Entry 3FR7 (X-ray diffraction, 1.55 A resolution); this record covers chains A and B.

== Chain A ==
Protein: Putative ketol-acid reductoisomerase (Os05g0573700 protein)
Source organism: Oryza sativa Japonica Group
Notes: EC 1.1.1.86; fragment: sequence database residues 54-578
Reference sequence: Q65XK0 (Q65XK0_ORYSJ); residues 72-596 here correspond to UniProt positions 54-578 (UniProt number = residue number - 18)
Chain sequence (525 residues; each row starts with the number of its first residue):
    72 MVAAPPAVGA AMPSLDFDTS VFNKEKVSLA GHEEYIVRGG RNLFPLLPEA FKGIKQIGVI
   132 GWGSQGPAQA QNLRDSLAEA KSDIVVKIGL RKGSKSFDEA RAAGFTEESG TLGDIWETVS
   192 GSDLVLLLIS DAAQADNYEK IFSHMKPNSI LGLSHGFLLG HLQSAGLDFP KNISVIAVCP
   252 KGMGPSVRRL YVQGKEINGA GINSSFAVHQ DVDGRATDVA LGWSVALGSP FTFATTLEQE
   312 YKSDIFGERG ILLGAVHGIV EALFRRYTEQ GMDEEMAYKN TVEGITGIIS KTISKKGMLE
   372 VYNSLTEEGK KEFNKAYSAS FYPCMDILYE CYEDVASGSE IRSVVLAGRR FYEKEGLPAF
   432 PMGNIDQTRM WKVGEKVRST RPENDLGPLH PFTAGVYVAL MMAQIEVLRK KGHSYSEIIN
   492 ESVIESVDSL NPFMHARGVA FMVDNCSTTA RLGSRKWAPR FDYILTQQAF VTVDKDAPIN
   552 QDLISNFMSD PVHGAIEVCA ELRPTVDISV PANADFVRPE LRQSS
Unresolved in the structure: 72-85, 581-596
Swiss-Prot annotation at these positions:
  - active site: His226
  - binding site (NADP(+)): Gly129 to Gln136, Arg162 to Ser167, Ser201 to Gln205
  - binding site (Mg(2+)): Asp315, Glu319, Glu492, Glu496
  - binding site (substrate): Ser518
Ion coordination: Mg2+ site 1: Asp315, Glu319; Mg2+ site 2 near Asp315 (its only coordinating residue here)

== Chain B ==
Protein: Putative ketol-acid reductoisomerase (Os05g0573700 protein)
Source organism: Oryza sativa Japonica Group
Notes: EC 1.1.1.86; fragment: sequence database residues 54-578
Reference sequence: Q65XK0 (Q65XK0_ORYSJ); residues 1072-1596 here correspond to UniProt positions 54-578 (UniProt number = residue number - 1018)
Chain sequence (525 residues; numbered 1072 to 1596; the number before each row is that of its first residue):
  1072 MVAAPPAVGA AMPSLDFDTS VFNKEKVSLA GHEEYIVRGG RNLFPLLPEA FKGIKQIGVI
  1132 GWGSQGPAQA QNLRDSLAEA KSDIVVKIGL RKGSKSFDEA RAAGFTEESG TLGDIWETVS
  1192 GSDLVLLLIS DAAQADNYEK IFSHMKPNSI LGLSHGFLLG HLQSAGLDFP KNISVIAVCP
  1252 KGMGPSVRRL YVQGKEINGA GINSSFAVHQ DVDGRATDVA LGWSVALGSP FTFATTLEQE
  1312 YKSDIFGERG ILLGAVHGIV EALFRRYTEQ GMDEEMAYKN TVEGITGIIS KTISKKGMLE
  1372 VYNSLTEEGK KEFNKAYSAS FYPCMDILYE CYEDVASGSE IRSVVLAGRR FYEKEGLPAF
  1432 PMGNIDQTRM WKVGEKVRST RPENDLGPLH PFTAGVYVAL MMAQIEVLRK KGHSYSEIIN
  1492 ESVIESVDSL NPFMHARGVA FMVDNCSTTA RLGSRKWAPR FDYILTQQAF VTVDKDAPIN
  1552 QDLISNFMSD PVHGAIEVCA ELRPTVDISV PANADFVRPE LRQSS
Unresolved in the structure: 1072-1085, 1576-1596
Swiss-Prot annotation at these positions:
  - active site: His1226
  - binding site (NADP(+)): Gly1129 to Gln1136, Arg1162 to Ser1167, Ser1201 to Gln1205
  - binding site (Mg(2+)): Asp1315, Glu1319, Glu1492, Glu1496
  - binding site (substrate): Ser1518
Ion coordination: Mg2+ site 1: Asp1315, Glu1319; Mg2+ site 2 near Asp1315 (its only coordinating residue here)

== Chain A / chain B interface ==
Residue-residue contacts - 80 pairs, chain A then chain B:
  His328(A) with Gln1538(B)
  Glu332(A) with Tyr1534(B)
  Arg336(A) with Arg1336(B)
  Tyr393(A) with Pro1429(B), hydrophobic; Phe1431(B)
  Met396(A) with Pro1429(B); Phe1431(B), hydrophobic
  Asp397(A) with Phe1431(B)
  Tyr400(A) with Arg1421(B); Lys1425(B), hydrogen bond; Leu1428(B), hydrophobic; Pro1429(B); Phe1431(B), hydrophobic
  Glu401(A) with Arg1421(B)
  Glu404(A) with Leu1417(B); Arg1421(B), salt bridge; Lys1425(B), salt bridge; Glu1426(B)
  Asp405(A) with Ser1414(B), hydrogen bond; Lys1527(B), salt bridge
  Ser408(A) with Arg1413(B); Leu1417(B)
  Ser410(A) with Ser1410(B), hydrogen bond (side chain-backbone); Arg1413(B), hydrogen bond; Ser1414(B)
  Arg413(A) with Ser1410(B)
  Ser414(A) with Asp1405(B), hydrogen bond; Ser1410(B)
  Leu417(A) with Glu1404(B); Ser1408(B)
  Arg421(A) with Tyr1400(B); Glu1401(B); Glu1404(B), salt bridge
  Lys425(A) with Tyr1400(B), hydrogen bond; Glu1404(B), salt bridge
  Glu426(A) with Glu1404(B); Lys1481(B); Lys1482(B), salt bridge
  Gly427(A) with Lys1481(B)
  Leu428(A) with Met1396(B), hydrophobic; Tyr1400(B), hydrophobic; Lys1481(B)
  Pro429(A) with Tyr1393(B), hydrophobic; Met1396(B); Tyr1400(B)
  Phe431(A) with Tyr1393(B); Met1396(B), hydrophobic; Asp1397(B); Tyr1400(B), hydrophobic
  Gly434(A) with Gln1539(B)
  Asn435(A) with Gln1538(B); Gln1539(B), hydrogen bond (backbone-side chain)
  Ile436(A) with Gln1538(B)
  Gln438(A) with Val1542(B)
  Thr439(A) with Thr1537(B); Gln1538(B)
  Arg440(A) with Glu1340(B), salt bridge
  Lys481(A) with Glu1426(B); Gly1427(B); Leu1428(B)
  Lys482(A) with Glu1426(B), salt bridge
  Arg526(A) with Arg1531(B)
  Lys527(A) with Asp1405(B), salt bridge; Arg1531(B)
  Pro530(A) with Pro1530(B), hydrophobic; Tyr1534(B), hydrophobic
  Arg531(A) with Arg1526(B); Lys1527(B)
  Asp533(A) with Tyr1534(B), hydrogen bond
  Tyr534(A) with His1328(B); Glu1332(B); Pro1530(B), hydrophobic; Asp1533(B), hydrogen bond
  Thr537(A) with Thr1439(B)
  Gln538(A) with Asn1435(B); Ile1436(B); Thr1439(B)
  Gln539(A) with Gly1434(B); Arg1526(B)
  Val542(A) with Gln1438(B)
Also at the interface, not in a pair above, chain A (46 interface residues in all): Gly329, Gly409, Glu477, Val478, Ala529, Ile535
Also at the interface, not in a pair above, chain B (43 interface residues in all): Gly1329, Glu1477, Ala1529

== Overview ==
Chain A and chain B form an interface of 46 and 43 residues respectively; the contacts include 9 hydrogen
bonds and 9 salt bridges. Among the polar pairs are Glu404(A)-Arg1421(B), Glu404(A)-Lys1425(B) and
Asp405(A)-Lys1527(B).
Both chains are Putative ketol-acid reductoisomerase (Os05g0573700 protein) (Oryza sativa Japonica Group).
Entry 3FR7 (ketol-acid reductoisomerase (KARI) in complex with Mg2+) was determined by X-ray diffraction,
deposited together with 3FR8.
